Entry 7NPR (electron microscopy, 3.82 A resolution); this record covers chains C3 and C4 of the 27 polymer chains in the assembly.

Chain C3 (and C4):
Name: ESX-5 secretion system protein EccC5
Source organism: Mycobacterium tuberculosis (strain ATCC 25618 / H37Rv)
Notes: chain C4 of this document is another copy of the same molecule, construct and numbering; everything in this record applies to it too
UniProtKB: P9WNA5 (ECCC5_MYCTU); residues 1-1391 here = UniProt positions 1-1391
Chain sequence (1391 residues; row label = number of the first residue in the row):
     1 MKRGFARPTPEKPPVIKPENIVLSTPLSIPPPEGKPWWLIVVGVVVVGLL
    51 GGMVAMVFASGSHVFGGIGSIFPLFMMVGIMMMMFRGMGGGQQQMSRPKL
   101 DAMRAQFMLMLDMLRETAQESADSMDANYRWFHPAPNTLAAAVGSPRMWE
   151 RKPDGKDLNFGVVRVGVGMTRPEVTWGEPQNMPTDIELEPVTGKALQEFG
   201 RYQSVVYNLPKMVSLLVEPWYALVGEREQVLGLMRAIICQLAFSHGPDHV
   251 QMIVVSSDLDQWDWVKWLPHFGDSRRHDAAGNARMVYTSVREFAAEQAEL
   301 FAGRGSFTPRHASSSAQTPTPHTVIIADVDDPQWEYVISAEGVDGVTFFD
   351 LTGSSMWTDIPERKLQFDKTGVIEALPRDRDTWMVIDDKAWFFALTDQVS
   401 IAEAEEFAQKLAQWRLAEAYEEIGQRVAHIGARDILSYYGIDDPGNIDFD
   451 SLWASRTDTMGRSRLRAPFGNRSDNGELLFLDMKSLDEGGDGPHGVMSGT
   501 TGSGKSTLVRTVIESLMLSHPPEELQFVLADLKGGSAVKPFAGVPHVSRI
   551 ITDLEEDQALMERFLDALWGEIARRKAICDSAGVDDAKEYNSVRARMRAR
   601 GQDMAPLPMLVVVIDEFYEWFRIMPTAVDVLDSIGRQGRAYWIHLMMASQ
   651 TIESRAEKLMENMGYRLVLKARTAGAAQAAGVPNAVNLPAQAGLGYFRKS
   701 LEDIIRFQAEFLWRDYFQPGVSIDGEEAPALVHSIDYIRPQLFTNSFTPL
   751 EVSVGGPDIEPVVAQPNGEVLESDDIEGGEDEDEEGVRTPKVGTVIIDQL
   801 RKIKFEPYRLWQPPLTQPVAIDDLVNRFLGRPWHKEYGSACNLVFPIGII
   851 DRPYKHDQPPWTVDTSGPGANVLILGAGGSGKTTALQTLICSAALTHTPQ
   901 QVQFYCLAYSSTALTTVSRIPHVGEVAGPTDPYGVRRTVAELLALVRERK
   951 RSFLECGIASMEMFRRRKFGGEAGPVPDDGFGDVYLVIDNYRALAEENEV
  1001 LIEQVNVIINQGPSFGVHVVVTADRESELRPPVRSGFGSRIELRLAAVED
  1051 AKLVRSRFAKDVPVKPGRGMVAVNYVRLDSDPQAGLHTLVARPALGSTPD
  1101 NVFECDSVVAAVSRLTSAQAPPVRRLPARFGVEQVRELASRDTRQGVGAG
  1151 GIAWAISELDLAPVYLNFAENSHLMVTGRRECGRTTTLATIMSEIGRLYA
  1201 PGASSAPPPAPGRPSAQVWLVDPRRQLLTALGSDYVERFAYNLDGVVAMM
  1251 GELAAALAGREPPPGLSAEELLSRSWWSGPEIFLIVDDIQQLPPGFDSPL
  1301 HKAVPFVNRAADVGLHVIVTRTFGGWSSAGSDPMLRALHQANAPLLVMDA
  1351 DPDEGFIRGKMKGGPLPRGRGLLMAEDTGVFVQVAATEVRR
Unresolved in the structure: 275-284, 417-1391
Swiss-Prot annotation at these positions:
  - binding site (ATP): Gly499 to Ser506, Gly876 to Thr883, Gly1178 to Thr1185

Chain C3 / chain C4 interface:
Residue-residue contacts (33):
  Glu33(C3) - Lys99(C4)  salt bridge
  Trp38(C3) - Arg86(C4)
  Leu39(C3) - Met83(C4)  hydrophobic
  Leu39(C3) - Arg86(C4)
  Val42(C3) - Met83(C4)  hydrophobic
  Val46(C3) - Met76(C4)
  Leu49(C3) - Phe72(C4)  hydrophobic
  Leu49(C3) - Phe75(C4)  hydrophobic
  Leu49(C3) - Met76(C4)
  Leu50(C3) - Met53(C4)  hydrophobic
  Leu50(C3) - Met76(C4)
  Met53(C3) - Phe65(C4)  hydrophobic
  Met53(C3) - Phe72(C4)
  Met53(C3) - Pro73(C4)  hydrophobic
  Met53(C3) - Met76(C4)  hydrophobic
  Met56(C3) - Phe72(C4)  hydrophobic
  Val57(C3) - Phe65(C4)  hydrophobic
  Ser60(C3) - Ser62(C4)
  Ser62(C3) - Ser60(C4)  hydrogen bond
  Ser62(C3) - Ser62(C4)
  Val64(C3) - Met56(C4)  hydrophobic
  Gly69(C3) - Met56(C4)
  Phe72(C3) - Leu49(C4)  hydrophobic
  Phe72(C3) - Gly52(C4)
  Phe72(C3) - Met53(C4)
  Phe72(C3) - Met56(C4)  hydrophobic
  Pro73(C3) - Met53(C4)  hydrophobic
  Met76(C3) - Leu49(C4)
  Met76(C3) - Leu50(C4)  hydrophobic
  Met76(C3) - Met76(C4)  hydrophobic
  Met83(C3) - Gly43(C4)
  Arg86(C3) - Trp38(C4)  hydrogen bond (side chain-backbone)
  Arg86(C3) - Arg86(C4)
Interface residues without a listed pair, chain C3 (27 interface residues in all): Pro32, Gly43, Val54, Phe65, Phe75, Gly79, Ile80, Gly87
Interface residues without a listed pair, chain C4 (27 interface residues in all): Leu39, Val42, Val46, Val57, Val64, Gly79, Ile80, Met82, Met84, Ala102

In short:
Chain C3 and chain C4 each contribute 27 residues to their interface, with 2 hydrogen bonds and 1 salt bridge.
Polar contacts include Glu33(C3)-Lys99(C4), Ser62(C3)-Ser60(C4) and Arg86(C3)-Trp38(C4). UniProt lists 24
ATP-binding residues on chain C3.
Chain C3 and chain C4 are both ESX-5 secretion system protein EccC5 (Mycobacterium tuberculosis (strain ATCC
25618 / H37Rv)); the structure, Structure of an intact ESX-5 inner membrane complex, Composite C3 model, was
determined by electron microscopy (same publication as 7NP7, 7NPU, 7NPV, 7NPS and 7NPT).
